PDB entry 7BIP | X-ray diffraction, 1.60 A resolution | chains A and B

[Chain A (and B)]
Molecule: Luciferase-like monooxygenase
From: Streptomyces bottropensis
Notes: chain B of this document is another copy of the same molecule, construct and numbering; everything in this record applies to it too
UniProtKB: W8QPS6 (W8QPS6_9ACTN); numbering as in UniProt (aligned over 1-354)
Sequence (354 residues; each row starts with the number of its first residue):
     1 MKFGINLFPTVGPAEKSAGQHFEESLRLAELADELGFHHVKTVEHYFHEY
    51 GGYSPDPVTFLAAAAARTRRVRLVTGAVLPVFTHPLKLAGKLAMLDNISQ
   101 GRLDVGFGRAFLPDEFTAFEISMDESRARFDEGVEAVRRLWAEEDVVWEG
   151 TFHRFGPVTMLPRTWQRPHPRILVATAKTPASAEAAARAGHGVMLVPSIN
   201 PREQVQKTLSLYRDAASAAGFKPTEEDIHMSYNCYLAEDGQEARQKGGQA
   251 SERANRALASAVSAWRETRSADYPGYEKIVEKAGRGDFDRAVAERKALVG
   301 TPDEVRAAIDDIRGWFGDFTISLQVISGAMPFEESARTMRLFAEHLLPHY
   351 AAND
Unresolved in the structure: 264-285, 352-354
Bound ions: Ca2+ site 1: Glu23, Asp311; Ca2+ site 2: Glu144, Phe152

[How chain A and chain B interact]
Pairs across the interface (89; chain A residue first):
  Ala18(A) - Asn97(B)
  Ala18(A) - Pro162(B)  hydrophobic
  Ala18(A) - Arg163(B)
  Gly19(A) - Asn97(B)  hydrogen bond (backbone-side chain)
  Gly19(A) - Trp165(B)
  Phe22(A) - Met94(B)  hydrophobic
  Phe22(A) - Asn97(B)
  Phe22(A) - Ile98(B)  hydrophobic
  Glu23(A) - Gln100(B)
  Glu44(A) - Lys87(B)  salt bridge
  Tyr46(A) - Lys87(B)  hydrogen bond
  Phe47(A) - Leu86(B)  hydrophobic
  Phe47(A) - Thr159(B)
  Phe47(A) - Met160(B)  hydrophobic
  Phe47(A) - Leu161(B)
  His48(A) - Leu161(B)
  Gly52(A) - Leu161(B)
  Gly52(A) - Pro162(B)
  Tyr53(A) - Met94(B)
  Tyr53(A) - Pro162(B)
  Pro55(A) - Gly90(B)
  Pro55(A) - Met94(B)
  Pro55(A) - Leu161(B)
  Pro55(A) - Pro162(B)
  Asp56(A) - Lys91(B)
  Asp56(A) - Met94(B)  hydrogen bond (backbone-side chain)
  Val58(A) - Thr59(B)
  Thr59(A) - Val58(B)
  Thr59(A) - Ala62(B)
  Thr59(A) - Lys91(B)
  Thr59(A) - Ile98(B)
  Phe60(A) - Met94(B)  hydrophobic
  Ala62(A) - Thr59(B)
  Ala62(A) - Ala63(B)
  Ala63(A) - Ala62(B)
  Ala63(A) - Ala66(B)
  Ala63(A) - Ile98(B)  hydrophobic
  Ala66(A) - Ala63(B)
  Ala66(A) - Ala66(B)  hydrophobic
  Ala66(A) - Arg67(B)  hydrogen bond (backbone-side chain)
  Arg67(A) - Ala66(B)  hydrogen bond (side chain-backbone)
  Phe82(A) - Lys87(B)
  Thr83(A) - Lys87(B)
  His84(A) - Phe119(B)
  Leu86(A) - Ala118(B)
  Leu86(A) - Phe119(B)  hydrophobic
  Lys87(A) - Tyr46(B)
  Lys87(A) - Thr83(B)  hydrogen bond
  Lys87(A) - Phe119(B)
  Gly90(A) - Pro55(B)
  Lys91(A) - Asp56(B)
  Lys91(A) - Thr59(B)
  Lys91(A) - Lys91(B)
  Met94(A) - Phe22(B)  hydrophobic
  Met94(A) - Tyr53(B)
  Met94(A) - Ser54(B)
  Met94(A) - Pro55(B)
  Met94(A) - Asp56(B)  hydrogen bond (side chain-backbone)
  Met94(A) - Phe60(B)  hydrophobic
  Asn97(A) - Ala18(B)
  Asn97(A) - Gly19(B)  hydrogen bond (side chain-backbone)
  Asn97(A) - Phe22(B)
  Ile98(A) - Phe22(B)  hydrophobic
  Ile98(A) - Thr59(B)
  Ile98(A) - Ala63(B)  hydrophobic
  Gln100(A) - Glu23(B)
  Ala118(A) - Leu86(B)
  Ala118(A) - Phe155(B)
  Phe119(A) - His84(B)
  Phe119(A) - Leu86(B)  hydrophobic
  Phe119(A) - Lys87(B)
  Glu120(A) - His153(B)
  Glu120(A) - Arg154(B)  salt bridge
  His153(A) - Glu120(B)
  Arg154(A) - Ala118(B)
  Arg154(A) - Glu120(B)  salt bridge
  Phe155(A) - Ala118(B)
  Val158(A) - Phe47(B)  hydrophobic
  Thr159(A) - Phe47(B)
  Met160(A) - Phe47(B)  hydrophobic
  Leu161(A) - Phe47(B)
  Leu161(A) - His48(B)
  Leu161(A) - Gly52(B)
  Leu161(A) - Pro55(B)
  Pro162(A) - Ala18(B)  hydrophobic
  Pro162(A) - Gly52(B)
  Pro162(A) - Tyr53(B)
  Pro162(A) - Pro55(B)
  Trp165(A) - Gly19(B)
Interface residues without a listed pair, chain A (48 interface residues in all): Pro13, Leu26, Glu49, Ser54, Leu95, Arg163
Interface residues without a listed pair, chain B (48 interface residues in all): Leu26, Glu44, Glu49, Phe82, Leu95, Phe152, Val158

[Overview]
The chain A/chain B interface involves 48 residues from each chain, with 8 hydrogen bonds and 3 salt bridges.
Polar pairs include Glu44(A)-Lys87(B), Glu120(A)-Arg154(B) and Gly19(A)-Asn97(B). The Ca2+ site 1 is built by
Glu23(A) and Asp311(A). Glu144(A) and Phe152(A) form the Ca2+ site 2.
Chain A and chain B are both Luciferase-like monooxygenase (Streptomyces bottropensis); the structure, Crystal
structure of monooxygenase RslO1 from Streptomyces bottropensis, was determined by X-ray diffraction.
